4UCQ - chains A and Q; structure by X-ray diffraction, 2.60 A resolution.

# Chain A
Molecule: Hydrogenase (nife) small subunit hyda
Organism: Desulfovibrio fructosivorans
Notes: EC 1.12.2.1
UniProtKB: E1K248 (E1K248_DESFR); residues 1-264 here correspond to UniProt positions 51-314 (UniProt number = residue number + 50)
Amino-acid sequence (264 residues; numbered 1 to 264; the number before each row is that of its first residue):
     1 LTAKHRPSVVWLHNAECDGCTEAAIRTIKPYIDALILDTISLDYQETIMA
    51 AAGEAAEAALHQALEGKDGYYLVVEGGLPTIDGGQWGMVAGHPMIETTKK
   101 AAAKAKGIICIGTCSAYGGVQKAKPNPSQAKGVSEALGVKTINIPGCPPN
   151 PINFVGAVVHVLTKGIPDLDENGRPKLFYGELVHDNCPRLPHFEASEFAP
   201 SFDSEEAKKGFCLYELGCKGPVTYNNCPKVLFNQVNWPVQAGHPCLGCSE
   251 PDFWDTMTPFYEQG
Not modelled in the structure: 1-2
Differences from the reference sequence: engineered mutation Asp18 (Thr68 in E1K248)
Ion coordination: 4Fe-4S cluster Fe site 1: Cys17, Cys20, Cys114, Cys147; 4Fe-4S cluster Fe site 2: His184, Cys187, Cys212, Cys218; 3Fe-4S cluster Fe: Cys227, Cys245, Cys248
Residues lining bound ligands:
  - 3Fe-4S cluster (F3S): Val183, Thr223, Asn225, Cys227, Phe232, Trp237, Pro238, Cys245, Leu246, Gly247, Cys248, Ser249
  - 4Fe-4S cluster (SF4), molecule 1: Glu16, Cys17, Asp18, Gly19, Cys20, Glu75, Gly112, Thr113, Cys114, Val120, Gly146, Cys147, Pro148
  - 4Fe-4S cluster (SF4), molecule 2: Val183, His184, Cys187, Arg189, Leu190, Phe193, Cys212, Leu213, Tyr214, Cys218, Gly220, Pro221, Val239
Reported in the primary citation:
  - contacts within the chain: His13-Asp18 (hydrogen bond), Asp18-Thr21 (hydrogen bond), Asp18-Thr47 (hydrogen bond)
  - 4Fe-4S cluster coordination: Cys17 (proposed by the authors, not directly observed)
  - mutagenesis - T18D: decreased catalytic activity on oxidize H2
  - mutagenesis - T18D: decreased catalytic activity on rate constant k
  - mutagenesis - T18D (5-fold): decreased catalytic activity on kout

# Chain Q
Molecule: Nickel-dependent hydrogenase large subunit
Organism: Desulfovibrio fructosivorans
Notes: EC 1.12.2.1
UniProtKB: E1K247 (E1K247_DESFR); numbering as in UniProt (aligned over 2-549)
Amino-acid sequence (563 residues; numbered -13 to 549; the number before each row is that of its first residue; numbers below 1 keep their minus sign (Ala-13 is residue -13)):
   -13 ASWSHPQFEKGASGAAESKPTPQSTFTGPIVVDPITRIEGHLRIMVEVEN
    37 GKVKDAWSSSQLFRGLEIILKGRDPRDAQHFTQRACGVCTYVHALASSRC
    87 VDDAVKVSIPANARMMRNLVMASQYLHDHLVHFYHLHALDWVDVTAALKA
   137 DPNKAAKLAASIAPARPGNSAKALKAVQDKLKAFVESGQLGIFTNAYFLG
   187 GHKAYYLPPEVDLIATAHYLEALHMQVKAASAMAILGGKNPHTQFTVVGG
   237 CSNYQGLTKDPLANYLALSKEVCQFVNECYIPDLLAVAGFYKDWGGIGGT
   287 SNYLAFGEFATDDSSPEKHLATSQFPSGVITGRDLGKVDNVDLGAIYEDV
   337 KYSWYAPGGDGKHPYDGVTDPKYTKLDDKDHYSWMKAPRYKGKAMEVGPL
   387 ARTFIAYAKGQPDFKKVVDMVLGKLSVPATALHSTLGRTAARGIETAIVC
   437 ANMEKWIKEMADSGAKDNTLCAKWEMPEESKGVGLADAPRGALSHWIRIK
   487 GKKIDNFQLVVPSTWNLGPRGAQGDKSPVEEALIGTPIADPKRPVEILRT
   537 VHAFDPCIACGVH
Not modelled in the structure: -13 to 5
Differences from the reference sequence: expression tag (-13 to 1)
Modified positions: Cys75 (s-oxy cysteine; CSX)
Disulfides: Cys259-Cys436
Ion coordination: Mg2+: Glu53, Leu495, His549; Ni2+: Cys72, Cys75, Cys543, Cys546; carbonmonoxide-(dicyano) iron Fe: Cys75, Cys546
Residues lining bound ligands: carbonmonoxide-(dicyano) iron (FCO): Cys75, Val78, His79, Ala474, Pro475, Arg476, Leu479, Val497, Pro498, Ser499, Cys543, Cys546
Reported in the primary citation:
  - contacts within the chain: Glu25-Cys543 (hydrogen bond)
  - Ni2+ coordination: Cys543
  - post-translational modification sites: Cys75

# Chain A / chain Q interface
Residue-residue contacts (166):
  Ala3(A) with Ser173(Q)
  His5(A) with Gln175(Q), hydrogen bond
  Arg6(A) with Phe170(Q); Ser173(Q), hydrogen bond; Gln175(Q), hydrogen bond (backbone-side chain)
  His13(A) with His27(Q), hydrogen bond (backbone-side chain)
  Asn14(A) with His27(Q), hydrogen bond (backbone-side chain); Leu48(Q)
  Ala15(A) with Leu48(Q), hydrophobic
  Glu16(A) with Glu25(Q); His27(Q), salt bridge; Arg50(Q); Ala545(Q)
  Cys17(A) with Glu25(Q); Arg50(Q); Arg70(Q); Cys72(Q), hydrophobic; Gly73(Q), hydrogen bond (backbone-backbone); Val74(Q); His228(Q), hydrogen bond
  Asp18(A) with Glu25(Q); Val74(Q)
  Gly19(A) with Gly73(Q); Pro227(Q)
  Glu22(A) with Gly73(Q); Val74(Q); His113(Q); Pro227(Q)
  Ala23(A) with Pro227(Q)
  Ile25(A) with Gln212(Q), hydrogen bond (backbone-side chain); Val213(Q)
  Arg26(A) with His113(Q), hydrogen bond; Gln212(Q), hydrogen bond; Val213(Q); Ala216(Q); Asn226(Q), hydrogen bond
  Ile28(A) with Val213(Q), hydrophobic
  Tyr31(A) with His210(Q)
  Ile32(A) with Leu209(Q), hydrophobic
  Asp33(A) with Leu206(Q); Leu209(Q); His210(Q), salt bridge
  Ile36(A) with Phe170(Q)
  Leu37(A) with Phe170(Q), hydrophobic
  Ser41(A) with Gln175(Q), hydrogen bond
  Leu42(A) with Gly177(Q); Ile178(Q), hydrogen bond (backbone-backbone)
  Asp43(A) with Gly177(Q)
  Glu46(A) with Thr22(Q); Arg23(Q), hydrogen bond (backbone-backbone); His27(Q), salt bridge
  Thr47(A) with Arg23(Q); Leu122(Q)
  Ile48(A) with Arg23(Q); Ile178(Q), hydrophobic
  Met49(A) with Thr22(Q); Arg23(Q), hydrogen bond (backbone-side chain); Ile178(Q)
  Ala50(A) with Arg23(Q), hydrogen bond (backbone-side chain); Leu125(Q), hydrophobic; Ile178(Q), hydrogen bond (backbone-backbone); Ala182(Q), hydrophobic
  Ala51(A) with Thr22(Q), hydrogen bond (backbone-side chain); Thr180(Q); Asn181(Q)
  Ala52(A) with Val18(Q), hydrophobic; Pro20(Q); Thr22(Q); Tyr183(Q), hydrogen bond (backbone-side chain)
  Gly53(A) with Val18(Q); Asp19(Q); Pro20(Q), hydrogen bond (backbone-backbone)
  Ala55(A) with Asn181(Q), hydrogen bond (backbone-side chain); Tyr183(Q), hydrophobic
  Ala58(A) with Asn181(Q)
  Ala59(A) with Thr180(Q); Asn181(Q)
  Gln62(A) with Thr180(Q); Asn181(Q), hydrogen bond
  Asp82(A) with Tyr359(Q)
  Gln85(A) with Tyr359(Q)
  Trp86(A) with Gln47(Q); Leu48(Q); Phe49(Q), hydrogen bond (backbone-backbone); Pro357(Q), hydrophobic; Tyr359(Q); Trp370(Q), hydrophobic
  Gly87(A) with Gln47(Q); Leu48(Q)
  Met88(A) with Gln47(Q), hydrogen bond (backbone-backbone); Tyr359(Q)
  Val89(A) with Asp19(Q); His27(Q)
  Ala90(A) with Asp19(Q), hydrogen bond (backbone-side chain)
  Gly91(A) with Asp19(Q); Leu362(Q)
  Met94(A) with His27(Q)
  Val120(A) with Leu52(Q), hydrophobic; Ile55(Q)
  Gln121(A) with Arg50(Q); Ile55(Q)
  Ala123(A) with Ile55(Q); Arg59(Q)
  Lys124(A) with Ile55(Q); Arg59(Q), hydrogen bond (backbone-side chain)
  Pro125(A) with Ile54(Q), hydrophobic; Ile55(Q)
  Pro127(A) with Arg50(Q); Ile55(Q)
  Cys147(A) with Arg70(Q), hydrogen bond (backbone-side chain); Lys225(Q); His228(Q)
  Pro148(A) with Pro227(Q)
  Phe202(A) with Val233(Q), hydrophobic; Ser238(Q); Tyr240(Q), hydrogen bond (backbone-side chain)
  Asp203(A) with Tyr240(Q); Cys457(Q); Lys459(Q)
  Lys208(A) with Tyr240(Q); Asn454(Q)
  Phe232(A) with Lys225(Q)
  Asn233(A) with Ala216(Q); Ser217(Q), hydrogen bond (backbone-side chain); Ala220(Q); Lys225(Q); Asn226(Q), hydrogen bond (side chain-backbone)
  Val235(A) with Ser217(Q); Ala220(Q), hydrophobic; Ile221(Q)
  Asn236(A) with Ala220(Q), hydrogen bond (side chain-backbone); Ile221(Q), hydrogen bond (side chain-backbone); Gly224(Q)
  Trp237(A) with Gly224(Q), hydrogen bond (backbone-backbone)
  Pro238(A) with Lys225(Q); Gln230(Q)
  Gln240(A) with Gln241(Q), hydrogen bond
  Ala241(A) with Gly224(Q); Ser238(Q), hydrogen bond (backbone-side chain); Asn239(Q), hydrogen bond (backbone-backbone)
  Gly242(A) with Ser238(Q)
  His243(A) with His66(Q); Gln230(Q); Thr232(Q); Val233(Q); Ser238(Q)
  Pro244(A) with Gln230(Q), hydrogen bond (backbone-side chain)
  Cys245(A) with Gln230(Q)
  Leu246(A) with His66(Q); Gln230(Q)
  Trp254(A) with Arg59(Q), hydrogen bond (backbone-side chain); His66(Q); Phe67(Q), hydrophobic; Arg70(Q)
  Asp255(A) with Arg59(Q), salt bridge
  Thr258(A) with Arg59(Q); Asp63(Q)
  Pro259(A) with Asp63(Q)
  Phe260(A) with Asp63(Q), hydrogen bond (backbone-side chain); His66(Q); Phe67(Q), hydrophobic
  Tyr261(A) with Arg62(Q); Gln65(Q), hydrogen bond; His66(Q), hydrogen bond; Thr232(Q)
  Glu262(A) with Arg62(Q), salt bridge
Interface residues without a listed pair, chain A (82 interface residues in all): Thr27, Tyr44, Ala56, Pro79, Ser128, Ala207, Gln234
Interface residues without a listed pair, chain Q (77 interface residues in all): Ile24, Gly26, Arg29, Gly51, Asp60, Ala71, His121, Lys166, Phe179, Phe184, Asn250, Leu534

# Summary
82 residues of chain A and 77 residues of chain Q are in contact; the contacts include 41 hydrogen bonds and 5
salt bridges. Among the polar pairs are Glu16(A)-His27(Q), Asp33(A)-His210(Q) and Glu46(A)-His27(Q). The paper
reports that T18D of chain A reduces catalytic activity on oxidize H2; 4Fe-4S cluster coordination by
Cys17(A).
Here chain A is Hydrogenase (nife) small subunit hyda and chain Q is Nickel-dependent hydrogenase large
subunit, both from Desulfovibrio fructosivorans. Entry 4UCQ (Structure of the T18D small subunit mutant of D.
fructosovorans NiFe- hydrogenase) was determined by X-ray diffraction together with 4UCW and 4UCX from the
same study.
